Entry 5O60 (electron microscopy, 3.18 A resolution); this record covers chains A and e of the 35 polymer chains in the assembly.

[Chain A]
Molecule: 23S rRNA
From: Mycobacterium smegmatis str. MC2 155
Sequence (3120 nucleotides; numbered 1 to 3120; the number before each row is that of its first residue):
     1 UAAGUGUUUAAGGGCGCAUGGUGGAUGCCUUGGCACUGGGAGCCGAUGAA
    51 GGACGUAGGAGGCUGCGAUAAGCCUCGGGGAGCUGUCAACCGAGCGUUGA
   101 UCCGAGGAUGUCCGAAUGGGGAAACCCGGCACGAGUGAUGUCGUGUCACC
   151 AGGCGCUGAAUAUAUAGGCGUCUGGGGGGAACGCGGGGAAGUGAAACAUC
   201 UCAGUACCCGUAGGAAGAGAAAACAAAAUGUGAUUCCGUGAGUAGUGGCG
   251 AGCGAAAGCGGAGGAUGGCUAAACCGUAUGCAUGUGAUACCGGGUAGGGG
   301 UUGUGUGUGCGGGGUUGUGGGACCUAUCUUUCCGGCUCUACCUGGCUGGA
   351 GGGCAGUGAGAAAAUGUUGUGGUUAGCGGAAAUGGCUUGGGAUGGCCUGC
   401 CGUAGACGGUGAGAGCCCGGUACGUGAAAACCCGACGUCUGUCUUGAUGG
   451 UGUUCCCGAGUAGCAGCGGGCCCGUGGAAUCUGCUGUGAAUCUGCCGGGA
   501 CCACCCGGUAAGCCUGAAUACUUCCCAGUGACCGAUAGCGGAUUAGUACC
   551 GUGAGGGAAUGGUGAAAAGUACCCCGGGAGGGGAGUGAAAGAGUACCUGA
   601 AACCGUGCGCUUACAAUCCGUCAGAGCCCUCGACGUGUCGUGGGGUGAUG
   651 GCGUGCCUUUUGAAGAAUGAGCCUGCGAGUCAGGGACAUGUCGCGAGGUU
   701 AACCCGGGUGGGGUAGCCGCAGCGAAAGCGAGUCUGAAUAGGGCGUAUCC
   751 ACACAAGAGUGUGUGGUGUAGUGGUGUGUUCUGGACCCGAAGCGGAGUGA
   801 UCUACCCAUGGCCAGGGUGAAGCGCGGGUAAGACCGCGUGGAGGCCCGAA
   851 CCCACUUAGGUUGAAGACUGAGGGGAUGAGCUGUGGGUAGGGGUGAAAGG
   901 CCAAUCAAACUCCGUGAUAGCUGGUUCUCCCCGAAAUGCAUUUAGGUGCA
   951 GCGUCGCAUGUUUCUUGCCGGAGGUAGAGCUACUGGAUGGCCGAUGGGCC
  1001 CCACAGGGUUACUGACGUCAGCCAAACUCCGAAUGCCGGUAAGUCCAAGA
  1051 GUGCGGCAGUGAGACGGCGGGGGAUAAGCUCCGUGCGUCGAGAGGGAAAC
  1101 AGCCCAGAUCGCCGGCUAAGGCCCCUAAGCGUGUGCUAAGUGGAAAAGGA
  1151 UGUGCAGUCGCGAAGACAACCAGGAGGUUGGCUUAGAAGCAGCCACCCUU
  1201 GAAAGAGUGCGUAAUAGCUCACUGGUCAAGUGAUUGUGCGCCGAUAAUGU
  1251 AGCGGGGCUCAAGCACACCGCCGAAGCCGCGGCAGCCAACGUGUUGGCUG
  1301 GGUAGGGGAGCGUCCUGCAUCCGGUGAAGCCGCCGAGUGAUCGAGUGGUG
  1351 GAGGGUGUGGGAGUGAGAAUGCAGGCAUGAGUAGCGAUUAGGCAAGUGAG
  1401 AACCUUGCCCGCCGAAAGACCAAGGGUUCCUGGGCCAGGCCAGUCCGCCC
  1451 AGGGUGAGUCGGGACCUAAGGCGAGGCCGACAGGCGUAGUCGAUGGACAA
  1501 CGGGUUGAUAUUCCCGUACCCGUGUAUGUGCGUCCAUGAUGAAUCAGCGG
  1551 UACUAACCAUCCAAAACCACCGUGACCGCACCUUUCGGGGUGUGGCGUUG
  1601 GUGGGGCUGCAUGGGACCUUCGUUGGUAGUAGUCAAGCGAUGGGGUGACG
  1651 CAGGAAGGUAGCCGUACCGGUCAGUGGUAAUACCGGGGUAAGCCUGUAGG
  1701 GAGUCAGAUAGGUAAAUCCGUCUGGCAUAUAUCCUGAGAGGUGAUGCAUA
  1751 GCCGAGUGAGGCGAAUUCGGUGAUCCUAUGCUGCCGAGAAAAGCCUCUAG
  1801 CGAGGACAUACACGGCCCGUACCCCAAACCAACACAGGUGGUCAGGUAGA
  1851 GAAUACUAAGGCGUACGAGUGAACUAUGGUUAAGGAACUCGGCAAAAUGC
  1901 CCCCGUAACUUCGGGAGAAGGGGGACCCACAUGGCGUGUAAGCCUUUACG
  1951 GCCCAAGCGUGAGUGGGUGGCACAAACCAGUGAGAAGCGACUGUUUACUA
  2001 AAAACACAGGUCCGUGCGAAGUCGCAAGACGAUGUAUACGGACUGACGCC
  2051 UGCCCGGUGCUGGAAGGUUAAGAGGACCCGUUAACUCCCUUUGGGGGUGA
  2101 AGCGGAGAAUUUAAGCCCCAGUAAACGGCGGUGGUAACUAUAACCAUCCU
  2151 AAGGUAGCGAAAUUCCUUGUCGGGUAAGUUCCGACCUGCACGAAUGGCGU
  2201 AACGACUUCUCAACUGUCUCAACCAUAGACUCGGCGAAAUUGCACUACGA
  2251 GUAAAGAUGCUCGUUACGCGCGGCAGGACGAAAAGACCCCGGGACCUUCA
  2301 CUACAACUUGGUAUUGGUGCUCGAUACGGUUUGUGUAGGAUAGGUGGGAG
  2351 ACUGUGAAGCUCACACGCCAGUGUGGGUGGAGUCGUUGUUGAAAUACCAC
  2401 UCUGAUCGUAUUGGGCCUCUAACCUCGGACCGUAUAUCCGGUUCAGGGAC
  2451 AGUGCCUGGUGGGUAGUUUAACUGGGGCGGUUGCCUCCUAAAAUGUAACG
  2501 GAGGCGCCCAAAGGUUCCCUCAACCUGGACGGCAAUCAGGUGUUGAGUGU
  2551 AAGUGCACAAGGGAGCUUGACUGCGAGACGGACAUGUCGAGCAGGGACGA
  2601 AAGUCGGGACUAGUGAUCCGGCACCUCUGAGUGGAAGGGGUGUCGCUCAA
  2651 CGGAUAAAAGGUACCCCGGGGAUAACAGGCUGAUCUUCCCCAAGAGUCCA
  2701 UAUCGACGGGAUGGUUUGGCACCUCGAUGUCGGCUCGUCGCAUCCUGGGG
  2751 CUGGAGCAGGUCCCAAGGGUUGGGCUGUUCGCCCAUUAAAGCGGCACGCG
  2801 AGCUGGGUUUAGAACGUCGUGAGACAGUUCGGUCUCUAUCCGCCGCGCGC
  2851 GUCAGAAGCUUGAGGAAACCUGUCCCUAGUACGAGAGGACCGGGACGGAC
  2901 GAACCUCUGGUAUACCAGUUGUCCCACCAGGGGCACGGCUGGAUAGCCAC
  2951 GUUCGGACAGGAUAACCGCUGAAAGCAUCUAAGCGGGAAACCUCUUCCAA
  3001 GACCAGGCUUCUCACCCUCUAGGAGGGAUAAGGCCCCCCGCAGACCACGG
  3051 GAUUGAUAGACCAGACCUGGAAGCCUAGUAAUAGGUGCAGGGAACUGGCA
  3101 CUAACCGGCCGAAAACUUAC
Not modelled in the structure: 1
Metal / ion sites: Mg2+ site 1: U7, A3024; Mg2+ site 2 near G13 (its only coordinating residue here); Mg2+ site 3: C28, G1354; Mg2+ site 4: C43, G214; Mg2+ site 5 near U69 (its only coordinating residue here); Mg2+ site 6 near U117 (its only coordinating residue here); Mg2+ site 7: A159, U163; Mg2+ site 8 near U171 (its only coordinating residue here); Mg2+ site 9: G191, U2467; Mg2+ site 10: A196, C197; Mg2+ site 11 near G204 (its only coordinating residue here); Mg2+ site 12 near G217 (its only coordinating residue here); 242 more Mg2+ sites not listed
Residues lining bound ligands: phenylalanine (PHE): A2286, C2287, U2809

[Chain e]
Name: 50S ribosomal protein L35
From: Mycobacterium smegmatis str. MC2 155
UniProtKB: A0QYU7 (RL35_MYCS2); residue numbers follow UniProt; this construct covers 1-64
Amino-acid sequence (64 residues; numbered 1 to 64; the number before each row is that of its first residue):
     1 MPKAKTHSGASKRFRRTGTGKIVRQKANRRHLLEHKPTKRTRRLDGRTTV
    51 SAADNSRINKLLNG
Not modelled in the structure: 1

[How chain A and chain e interact]
Contacting residue pairs (84):
  G240(A) - Lys3(e)  salt bridge to the phosphate
  A241(A) - Lys3(e)  hydrogen bond to the sugar
  G242(A) - Lys3(e)  salt bridge to the phosphate
  G242(A) - Lys5(e)  base contact
  G242(A) - Thr6(e)  sugar contact
  U243(A) - Thr6(e)  hydrogen bond to the phosphate
  U246(A) - Lys12(e)  hydrogen bond to the base
  G247(A) - Ser8(e)  base contact
  G247(A) - Lys12(e)  hydrogen bond to the base
  C249(A) - Lys12(e)  hydrogen bond to the base
  G250(A) - Arg13(e)  salt bridge to the phosphate
  A251(A) - His7(e)  salt bridge to the phosphate
  G252(A) - Ser8(e)  hydrogen bond to the base
  C253(A) - Lys5(e)  salt bridge to the phosphate
  C253(A) - Ser8(e)  base contact
  G254(A) - Lys5(e)  salt bridge to the phosphate
  G683(A) - Pro2(e)  hydrogen bond to the base
  G685(A) - Pro2(e)  sugar contact
  G685(A) - Lys3(e)  sugar contact
  G685(A) - Ala4(e)  hydrogen bond to the sugar
  A686(A) - Asn63(e)  sugar contact
  C687(A) - Asn63(e)  sugar contact
  C723(A) - Thr17(e)  phosphate contact
  C723(A) - Gly18(e)  hydrogen bond to the phosphate
  G724(A) - Arg15(e)  salt bridge to the phosphate
  G724(A) - Arg47(e)  salt bridge to the phosphate
  A725(A) - Arg15(e)  salt bridge to the phosphate
  A725(A) - Arg47(e)  salt bridge to the phosphate
  C744(A) - Thr17(e)  phosphate contact
  G745(A) - Thr17(e)  hydrogen bond to the phosphate
  G745(A) - Thr19(e)  phosphate contact
  G745(A) - Lys21(e)  phosphate contact
  U782(A) - Pro2(e)  base contact
  G948(A) - Arg57(e)  sugar contact
  C949(A) - Ala53(e)  sugar contact
  G1055(A) - Asn55(e)  phosphate contact
  U2572(A) - Thr38(e)  hydrogen bond to the phosphate
  G2573(A) - Thr38(e)  phosphate contact
  C2574(A) - Arg42(e)  base contact
  G2575(A) - Arg42(e)  hydrogen bond to the base
  C2583(A) - Ser51(e)  hydrogen bond to the phosphate
  C2583(A) - Ala53(e)  sugar contact
  C2583(A) - Asp54(e)  hydrogen bond to the sugar
  A2584(A) - Arg24(e)  salt bridge to the phosphate
  A2584(A) - Ser51(e)  phosphate contact
  U2585(A) - Arg24(e)  salt bridge to the phosphate
  U2585(A) - Lys26(e)  phosphate contact
  U2585(A) - Ala27(e)  hydrogen bond to the phosphate
  U2585(A) - Asn28(e)  phosphate contact
  G2586(A) - Arg40(e)  salt bridge to the phosphate
  G2586(A) - Arg43(e)  salt bridge to the phosphate
  G2586(A) - Leu44(e)  phosphate contact
  U2587(A) - Arg40(e)  salt bridge to the phosphate
  U2587(A) - Arg43(e)  salt bridge to the phosphate
  C2588(A) - Lys39(e)  salt bridge to the phosphate
  G2589(A) - Lys39(e)  salt bridge to the phosphate
  G2606(A) - Lys39(e)  sugar contact
  G2606(A) - Arg42(e)  base contact
  G2607(A) - Pro37(e)  phosphate contact
  G2607(A) - Lys39(e)  salt bridge to the phosphate
  U2614(A) - His35(e)  phosphate contact
  G2615(A) - Leu32(e)  phosphate contact
  G2615(A) - His35(e)  salt bridge to the phosphate
  G2615(A) - Lys36(e)  salt bridge to the phosphate
  A2616(A) - Ala27(e)  phosphate contact
  A2616(A) - Asn28(e)  phosphate contact
  A2616(A) - His31(e)  salt bridge to the phosphate
  A2616(A) - Leu32(e)  phosphate contact
  U2617(A) - Arg13(e)  hydrogen bond to the sugar
  U2617(A) - Ala27(e)  phosphate contact
  U2617(A) - Asn28(e)  hydrogen bond to the phosphate
  U2617(A) - Arg29(e)  phosphate contact
  U2617(A) - Arg30(e)  phosphate contact
  C2618(A) - Arg13(e)  sugar contact
  C2618(A) - Arg30(e)  salt bridge to the phosphate
  G2642(A) - Arg29(e)  salt bridge to the phosphate
  U2643(A) - Leu33(e)  phosphate contact
  C2644(A) - Arg30(e)  base contact
  C2644(A) - His31(e)  base contact
  C2644(A) - Leu32(e)  hydrogen bond to the phosphate
  C2644(A) - Leu33(e)  hydrogen bond to the phosphate
  C2644(A) - Glu34(e)  hydrogen bond to the phosphate
  G2645(A) - His31(e)  base contact
  G2645(A) - Leu32(e)  phosphate contact
Also at the interface, not in a pair above, chain A (56 interface residues in all): G245, G722, G743, U746, A950, C1054, C1057, A2582, C2646
Also at the interface, not in a pair above, chain e (44 interface residues in all): Gly9, Thr49, Ala52, Lys60

[Overview]
56 residues of chain A face 44 of chain e across their interface; the contacts include 20 hydrogen bonds and
24 salt bridges. Among the polar pairs are U246(A)-Lys12(e), G247(A)-Lys12(e) and C249(A)-Lys12(e). Ligands of
chain A: phenylalanine.
Here chain A is 23S rRNA and chain e is 50S ribosomal protein L35, both from Mycobacterium smegmatis str. MC2
155. Entry 5O60 (Structure of the 50S large ribosomal subunit from Mycobacterium smegmatis) was determined by
electron microscopy together with 5O5J and 5O61 from the same study.
